7F0L - chains 7 and U of the 33 polymer chains in the assembly; structure by electron microscopy, 2.94 A resolution.

[Chain 7]
Molecule: Light-harvesting protein B-875 alpha chain
From: Rhodobacter sphaeroides
UniProtKB: P0C0X9 (LHA1_RHOSH); numbering as in UniProt (aligned over 1-54)
Amino-acid sequence (54 residues; each row starts with the number of its first residue):
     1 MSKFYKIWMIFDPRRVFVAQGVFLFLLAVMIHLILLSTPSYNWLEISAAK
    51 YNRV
Not modelled in the structure: 1-3
Small-molecule neighbours:
  - bacteriochlorophyll a (BCL), molecule 1: Phe17, Val18, Gly21, Val22, Leu24, Phe25, Ala28, His32, Tyr41, Trp43
  - bacteriochlorophyll a (BCL), molecule 2: Leu24, Leu27, Ala28, Ile31, His32, Leu35, Tyr41
  - spheroidene (SPO): Phe25, Ala28, Val29, His32, Leu33, Leu36
Swiss-Prot annotation at these positions:
  - binding site (a bacteriochlorophyll): His32
  - modified residue: Met1 (N-formylmethionine)
Reported in the primary citation:
  - binding site for bacteriochlorophyll a: His32

[Chain U]
Molecule: protein-U
From: Rhodobacter sphaeroides
UniProtKB: A0A3G6WQU3 (A0A3G6WQU3_RHOSH); residue numbers follow UniProt; this construct covers 1-53
Amino-acid sequence (53 residues; each row starts with the number of its first residue):
     1 MPEVSEFAFRLMMAAVIFVGVGIMFAFAGGHWFVGLVVGGLVAAFFAATP
    51 NSN
Not modelled in the structure: 1, 52-53

[Interface between chain 7 and chain U]
Residue-residue contacts - 20 pairs, chain 7 then chain U:
  Ile10(7) - Pro2(U)
  Arg14(7) - Asn51(U)  hydrogen bond
  Arg15(7) - Val4(U)  hydrogen bond (side chain-backbone)
  Arg15(7) - Ser5(U)
  Arg15(7) - Glu6(U)  salt bridge
  Arg15(7) - Phe9(U)
  Val18(7) - Met13(U)
  Ala19(7) - Met13(U)  hydrophobic
  Val22(7) - Met13(U)  hydrophobic
  Val22(7) - Ile17(U)  hydrophobic
  Phe25(7) - Met24(U)  hydrophobic
  Leu26(7) - Val16(U)  hydrophobic
  Leu26(7) - Gly20(U)
  Leu26(7) - Met24(U)  hydrophobic
  Val29(7) - Met24(U)  hydrophobic
  Met30(7) - Gly20(U)
  Met30(7) - Ile23(U)  hydrophobic
  Leu33(7) - Met24(U)  hydrophobic
  Leu33(7) - Phe27(U)  hydrophobic
  Leu36(7) - Phe27(U)  hydrophobic
Other interface residues (no listed pair), chain 7 (13 interface residues in all): Phe11
Other interface residues (no listed pair), chain U (14 interface residues in all): Phe46
From the paper, about this interface:
  - pairs named by the authors: Arg15(7)-Glu6(U) (hydrogen bond), Val4(U)-Arg15(7) (backbone contact)

[In short]
13 residues of chain 7 face 14 of chain U across their interface; the contacts include 2 hydrogen bonds and 1
salt bridge. Among the polar pairs are Arg15(7)-Glu6(U), Arg14(7)-Asn51(U) and Arg15(7)-Val4(U). The authors
report a hydrogen bond between Arg15(7) and Glu6(U); a backbone contact between Val4(U) and Arg15(7). The
paper reports a binding site for bacteriochlorophyll a at His32(7).
Here chain 7 is Light-harvesting protein B-875 alpha chain and chain U is protein-U, both from Rhodobacter
sphaeroides. Entry 7F0L (Structure of photosynthetic LH1-rc super-complex of rhodobacter sphaeroides monomer)
was determined by electron microscopy.
